PDB entry 8Z9E | electron microscopy, 3.13 A resolution | chains K and N of the 13 polymer chains in the assembly

Chain K:
Protein: Protein structure
Sequence (609 residues; numbered 1 to 609; the number before each row is that of its first residue):
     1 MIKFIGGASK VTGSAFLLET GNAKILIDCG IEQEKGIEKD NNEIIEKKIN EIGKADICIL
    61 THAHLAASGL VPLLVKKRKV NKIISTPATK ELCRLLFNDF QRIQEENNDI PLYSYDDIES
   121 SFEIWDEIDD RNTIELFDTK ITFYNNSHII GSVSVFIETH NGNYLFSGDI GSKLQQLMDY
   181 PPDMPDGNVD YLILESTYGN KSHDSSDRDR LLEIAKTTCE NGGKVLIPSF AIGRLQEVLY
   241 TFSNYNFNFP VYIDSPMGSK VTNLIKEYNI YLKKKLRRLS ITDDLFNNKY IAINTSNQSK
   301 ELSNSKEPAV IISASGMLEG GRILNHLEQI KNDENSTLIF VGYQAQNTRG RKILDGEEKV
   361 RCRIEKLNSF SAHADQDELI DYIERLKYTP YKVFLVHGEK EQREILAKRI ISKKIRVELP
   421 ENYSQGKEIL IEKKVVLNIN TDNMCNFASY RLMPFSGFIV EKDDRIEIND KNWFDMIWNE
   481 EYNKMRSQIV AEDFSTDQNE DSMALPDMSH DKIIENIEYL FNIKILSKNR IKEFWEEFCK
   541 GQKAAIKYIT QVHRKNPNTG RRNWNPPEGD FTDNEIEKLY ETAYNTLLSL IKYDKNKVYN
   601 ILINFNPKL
Not modelled in the structure: 5-15, 21-22, 29-51, 63-79, 87-126, 137-138, 148-153, 172-179, 198-375, 422-432, 442, 499-503

Chain N:
Molecule: 60-nt RNA strand
Sequence (60 nucleotides; numbered -19 to 40; the number before each row is that of its first residue; numbers below 1 keep their minus sign (G-19 is residue -19)):
   -19 GAACAGAAGA ACACCUAAAC GCGAAGCGCA CCUAAUUUCG AAUCCAGCAU GAGAAGCUAA
Not modelled in the structure: -19 to -17, -11 to 8, 38-40

Interface between chain K and chain N:
Pairs across the interface - 20 pairs, chain K then chain N:
  Ser527(K) - A29(N)  hydrogen bond to the phosphate
  Ser527(K) - U30(N)  phosphate contact
  Lys528(K) - U30(N)  hydrogen bond to the phosphate
  Lys528(K) - G31(N)  salt bridge to the phosphate
  Asn529(K) - A29(N)  phosphate contact
  Asn529(K) - U30(N)  hydrogen bond to the phosphate
  Arg530(K) - C28(N)  salt bridge to the phosphate
  Arg530(K) - A29(N)  salt bridge to the phosphate
  Asn556(K) - C25(N)  phosphate contact
  Asn556(K) - A26(N)  phosphate contact
  Asn558(K) - C24(N)  hydrogen bond to the phosphate
  Asn558(K) - C25(N)  hydrogen bond to the phosphate
  Thr559(K) - C24(N)  sugar contact
  Arg561(K) - C25(N)  phosphate contact
  Arg561(K) - A26(N)  salt bridge to the phosphate
  Arg561(K) - G27(N)  hydrogen bond to the sugar
  Asn563(K) - G27(N)  phosphate contact
  Asn563(K) - C28(N)  phosphate contact
  Asn565(K) - C28(N)  hydrogen bond to the sugar
  Asn565(K) - A29(N)  sugar contact
Interface residues without a listed pair, chain K (11 interface residues in all): Ile525

Summary:
The interface between chain K and chain N involves 11 residues on one side and 8 on the other, with 7 hydrogen
bonds and 4 salt bridges. Among the polar pairs are Arg561(K)-G27(N), Asn565(K)-C28(N) and Ser527(K)-A29(N).
Here chain K is Protein structure and chain N is a 60-nt RNA strand. Entry 8Z9E (Cryo-EM structure of
NTR-bound type VII CRISPR-Cas complex at substrate-engaged state II) was determined by electron microscopy
(same publication as 8YHD, 8YHE, 8Z4J, 8Z4L, 8Z99 and 8Z9C).
